PDB entry 7Q3P | X-ray diffraction, 2.10 A resolution | chains A and B of the 3 polymer chains in the assembly

Chain A (and B):
Protein: IgG1-Fc-MST-HN
From: Homo sapiens
Notes: engineered mutation(s): M252Y, S254T, T256E, N433K, H434F; chain B of this document is another copy of the same molecule, construct and numbering; everything in this record applies to it too
Chain sequence (225 residues; numbered 221 to 445; the number before each row is that of its first residue):
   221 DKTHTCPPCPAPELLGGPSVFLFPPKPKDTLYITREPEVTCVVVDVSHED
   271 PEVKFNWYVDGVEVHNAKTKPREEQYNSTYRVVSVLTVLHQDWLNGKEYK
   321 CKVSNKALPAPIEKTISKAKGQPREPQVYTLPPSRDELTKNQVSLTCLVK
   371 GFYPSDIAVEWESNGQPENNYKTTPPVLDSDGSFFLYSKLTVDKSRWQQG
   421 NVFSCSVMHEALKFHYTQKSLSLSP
Not modelled in the structure: 221-235 (chain B: 221-236, 445)
Cystine bridges: C261-C321, C367-C425
Covalently attached groups: glycan linked to N297
Reported in the primary citation:
  - conformationally variable residues (side-chain flip): Y252, K433

Interface between chain A and chain B:
Contacting residue pairs - 48 pairs, chain A then chain B:
  Y349(A) - S354(B)
  Y349(A) - D356(B)
  Y349(A) - E357(B)
  Y349(A) - K360(B)
  T350(A) - S354(B)  hydrogen bond (backbone-side chain)
  L351(A) - L351(B)  hydrophobic
  L351(A) - P352(B)
  L351(A) - S354(B)
  L351(A) - T366(B)
  P352(A) - L351(B)
  S354(A) - Y349(B)
  S354(A) - T350(B)
  S354(A) - L351(B)
  D356(A) - K439(B)  salt bridge
  E357(A) - Y349(B)
  E357(A) - K370(B)
  K360(A) - Q347(B)  hydrogen bond
  S364(A) - L368(B)
  S364(A) - K370(B)
  T366(A) - L351(B)
  T366(A) - Y407(B)  hydrogen bond
  L368(A) - S364(B)
  L368(A) - K409(B)
  K370(A) - S364(B)
  N390(A) - S400(B)
  K392(A) - L398(B)
  K392(A) - D399(B)
  K392(A) - S400(B)
  K392(A) - F405(B)
  T394(A) - T394(B)
  T394(A) - V397(B)
  P395(A) - P395(B)  hydrophobic
  P395(A) - V397(B)
  V397(A) - T394(B)
  V397(A) - P395(B)
  L398(A) - K392(B)
  D399(A) - K392(B)
  D399(A) - K409(B)  salt bridge
  S400(A) - K392(B)
  F405(A) - K392(B)
  F405(A) - K409(B)
  Y407(A) - T366(B)  hydrogen bond
  Y407(A) - Y407(B)  hydrophobic
  Y407(A) - K409(B)
  K409(A) - D399(B)  salt bridge
  K409(A) - F405(B)
  K409(A) - Y407(B)
  K439(A) - D356(B)  salt bridge
Interface residues without a listed pair, chain A (27 interface residues in all): P353, T393, S408
Interface residues without a listed pair, chain B (28 interface residues in all): P353, N390, T393, S408

In short:
Chain A and chain B form an interface of 27 and 28 residues respectively; the contacts include 4 hydrogen
bonds and 4 salt bridges. Polar pairs include D356(A)-K439(B), D399(A)-K409(B) and T350(A)-S354(B). The paper
reports conformational variability at Y252(A) and K433(A).
Chain A and chain B are both IgG1-Fc-MST-HN (Homo sapiens); the structure, Crystal structure of IgG1-Fc-MST-HN
(efgartigimod), was determined by X-ray diffraction (same publication as 7Q15).
